PDB entry 1JKR | X-ray diffraction, 2.28 A resolution | chains B and C of the 3 polymer chains in the assembly

Chain B:
Molecule: 14-nt DNA strand
Sequence (14 nucleotides; row label = number of the first residue in the row):
    16 ATCTTGTCAAAAAC

Chain C:
Name: DNA-invertase hin
Notes: fragment: residues 139 to 190
Reference sequence: P03013 (HIN_SALTY); numbering as in UniProt (aligned over 139-190)
Sequence (52 residues; each row starts with the number of its first residue):
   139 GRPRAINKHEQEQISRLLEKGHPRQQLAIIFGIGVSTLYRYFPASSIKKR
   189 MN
Disordered / not traced: 185-190
Curated features (UniProtKB/Swiss-Prot):
  - DNA-binding region: Arg-162 to Pro-181 (H-T-H motif)

Chain B / chain C interface:
Residue-residue contacts - 14 pairs, chain B then chain C:
  DC18(B) / Tyr-177(C)  sugar contact
  DT19(B) / Arg-162(C)  salt bridge to the phosphate
  DT19(B) / Tyr-177(C)  hydrogen bond to the phosphate
  DT19(B) / Ala-182(C)  phosphate contact
  DT20(B) / Tyr-177(C)  base contact
  DT20(B) / Pro-181(C)  phosphate contact
  DT20(B) / Ala-182(C)  hydrogen bond to the phosphate
  DT20(B) / Ser-183(C)  hydrogen bond to the phosphate
  DG21(B) / Ser-174(C)  base contact
  DA26(B) / Arg-140(C)  hydrogen bond to the base
  DA27(B) / Arg-140(C)  base contact
  DA27(B) / Pro-141(C)  phosphate contact
  DA28(B) / Gly-139(C)  sugar contact
  DA28(B) / Pro-141(C)  sugar contact

In short:
7 residues of chain B and 9 residues of chain C are in contact, with 4 hydrogen bonds and 1 salt bridge. Polar
contacts include DA26(B)/Arg-140(C), DT19(B)/Tyr-177(C) and DT20(B)/Ala-182(C).
Here chain B is a 14-nt DNA strand and chain C is DNA-invertase hin. Entry 1JKR (Testing the Water-Mediated
HIN Recombinase DNA Recognition by Systematic Mutations) was determined by X-ray diffraction together with
1IJW, 1JJ6, 1JJ8, 1JKO, 1JKP and 1JKQ from the same study.
